Entry 8QTN (electron microscopy, 3.00 A resolution); this record covers chains C and D of the 4 polymer chains in the assembly.

Chain C (and D):
Molecule: Ceramide synthase subunit LIP1
Organism: Saccharomyces cerevisiae
Notes: chain D of this document is another copy of the same molecule, construct and numbering; everything in this record applies to it too
Reference sequence: Q03579 (LIP1_YEAST); residues 18-150 here = UniProt positions 18-150
Amino-acid sequence (133 residues; each row starts with the number of its first residue):
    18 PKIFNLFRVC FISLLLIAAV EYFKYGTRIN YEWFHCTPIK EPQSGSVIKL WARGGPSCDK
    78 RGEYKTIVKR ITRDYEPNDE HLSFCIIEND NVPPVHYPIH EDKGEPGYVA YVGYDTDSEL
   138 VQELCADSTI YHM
Cystine bridges: Cys53-Cys75, Cys102-Cys142
Small-molecule neighbours:
  - 1,2-Distearoyl-sn-glycerophosphoethanolamine (3PE): Val26, Cys27, Ser30, Leu31, Ile34, Ala35, Glu38, Lys41, Arg45
  - PIJ ([(2S)-1-hexadecanoyloxy-3-[hydroxy-[(2S,3R,5S,6R)-2,3,4,5,6-pentahydroxycyclohexyl]oxy-phosphoryl]oxy-propan-2-yl] heptadecanoate): Val37, Tyr39, Phe40, Gly43, Thr44, Asn47, Trp50, Phe51, His52, Gly71, Gly72, Ile116, His117, Glu118, Lys120
UniProt features mapped onto this chain:
  - binding site (hexacosanoate): Phe40
  - mutagenesis: Val37 (V37F: Partially impairs LAC1-LIP1 complex formation; when associated with F-41; V37Y: Partially impairs LAC1-LIP1 complex formation; when associated with Y-41), Phe40 (F40A: About 60% loss in enzymatic activity of the LAC1-LIP1 complex; F40R: Abolishes the enzymatic activity of the LAC1-LIP1 complex in vitro and leads to the accumulation of phytosphingosine in vivo), Lys41 (K41F: Partially impairs LAC1-LIP1 complex formation; when associated with F-37; K41Y: Partially impairs LAC1-LIP1 complex formation; when associated with Y-37), Trp50 to Phe51 (Does not affect the ceramide synthase complex stability but reduces the enzymatic activity of the complex in vitro), Phe51 (F51R: Does not affect LAC1-LIP1 complex formation but abolishes enzymatic activity), His52 (H52A: Does not affect LAC1-LIP1 complex formation but abolishes enzymatic activity), Cys53 (C53A: About 90% loss in enzymatic activity of the LAC1-LIP1 complex), Ser74 (S74F: Does not affect LAC1-LIP1 complex formation but abolishes enzymatic activity), Cys75 (C75A: About 90% loss in enzymatic activity of the LAC1-LIP1 complex), Arg78 (R78A: About 95% loss in enzymatic activity of the LAC1-LIP1 complex; when associated with A-81, A-125 and A-148), Tyr81 (Y81A: About 95% loss in enzymatic activity of the LAC1-LIP1 complex; when associated with A-78, A-125 and A-148), Cys102 (C102A: About 90% loss in enzymatic activity of the LAC1-LIP1 complex), 3 further mutagenesis entries in UniProt
Reported in the primary citation:
  - binding site for PIJ: Trp50, Phe51, His52, Glu118

Chain C / chain D interface:
Pairs across the interface (49):
  Ile46(C) with Arg90(D)
  Asp76(C) with Asn95(D); Met150(D)
  Lys77(C) with His149(D)
  Arg78(C) with Thr89(D), hydrogen bond (side chain-backbone); Tyr92(D), hydrogen bond (side chain-backbone); Glu93(D), salt bridge; Pro94(D); Asn95(D); Met150(D)
  Tyr81(C) with Tyr81(D), hydrogen bond; Val85(D), hydrophobic; Phe101(D); Ile103(D); Tyr148(D); Met150(D), hydrophobic
  Lys82(C) with Thr89(D)
  Val85(C) with Tyr81(D), hydrophobic
  Thr89(C) with Arg78(D), hydrogen bond (backbone-side chain); Lys82(D)
  Arg90(C) with Ile46(D)
  Tyr92(C) with Arg78(D), hydrogen bond (backbone-side chain)
  Glu93(C) with Arg78(D), salt bridge
  Pro94(C) with Asp76(D); Arg78(D)
  Asn95(C) with Arg78(D)
  His98(C) with Pro111(D)
  Phe101(C) with Tyr81(D)
  Ile103(C) with Tyr81(D); Tyr148(D), hydrogen bond (backbone-side chain)
  Glu105(C) with Ile147(D); Tyr148(D); His149(D), salt bridge
  Pro111(C) with His98(D); Met150(D)
  Tyr125(C) with Tyr148(D), hydrophobic; His149(D), hydrogen bond (side chain-backbone)
  Thr146(C) with Thr146(D), hydrogen bond
  Ile147(C) with Glu105(D)
  Tyr148(C) with Ile103(D), hydrogen bond (side chain-backbone); Glu105(D); Tyr125(D); Tyr148(D)
  His149(C) with Lys77(D); Glu105(D), hydrogen bond (backbone-side chain); Tyr125(D), hydrogen bond (backbone-side chain)
  Met150(C) with Arg78(D); Tyr81(D), hydrophobic; Pro111(D)
Other interface residues (no listed pair), chain C (26 interface residues in all): Tyr42, Asn47
Other interface residues (no listed pair), chain D (26 interface residues in all): Tyr42, Asn47

In short:
Chain C and chain D each contribute 26 residues to their interface, with 11 hydrogen bonds and 3 salt bridges.
Among the polar pairs are Arg78(C)-Glu93(D), Glu105(C)-His149(D) and Arg78(C)-Thr89(D). Chain C binds
1,2-Distearoyl-sn-glycerophosphoethanolamine and compound PIJ. The paper reports a binding site for PIJ at
Trp50(C), Phe51(C) and His52(C) among others.
Both chains are Ceramide synthase subunit LIP1 (Saccharomyces cerevisiae). Entry 8QTN (Cryo-EM structure of
the apo yeast Ceramide Synthase) was determined by electron microscopy, deposited together with 8QTR.
